Entry 6JEM (X-ray diffraction, 2.60 A resolution); this record covers chain A.

[Chain A]
Molecule: Glycosyltransferase
Organism: Phytolacca americana
Notes: EC 2.4.1.-
Reference sequence: B5MGN7 (B5MGN7_PHYAM); numbering as in UniProt (aligned over 1-469)
Chain sequence (489 residues; row label = number of the first residue in the row; numbers below 1 keep their minus sign (Met-19 is residue -19)):
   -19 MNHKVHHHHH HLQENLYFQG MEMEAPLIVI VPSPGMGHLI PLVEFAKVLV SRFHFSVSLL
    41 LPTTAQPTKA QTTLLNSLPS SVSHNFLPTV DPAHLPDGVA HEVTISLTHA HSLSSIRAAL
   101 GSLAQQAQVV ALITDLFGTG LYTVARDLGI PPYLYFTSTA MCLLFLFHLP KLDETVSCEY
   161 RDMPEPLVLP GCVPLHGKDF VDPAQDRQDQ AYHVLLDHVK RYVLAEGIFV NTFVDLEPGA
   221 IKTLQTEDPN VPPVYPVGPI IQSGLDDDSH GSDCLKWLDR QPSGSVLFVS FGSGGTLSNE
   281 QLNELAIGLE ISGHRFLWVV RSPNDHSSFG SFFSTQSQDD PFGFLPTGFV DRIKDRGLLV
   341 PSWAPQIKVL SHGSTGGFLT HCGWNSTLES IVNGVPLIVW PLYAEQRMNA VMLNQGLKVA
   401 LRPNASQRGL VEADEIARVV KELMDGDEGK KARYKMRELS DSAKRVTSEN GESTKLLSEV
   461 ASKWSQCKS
Not modelled in the structure: -19 to 4, 77-78, 249-251, 304-320, 467-469
Differences from the reference sequence: initiating methionine (-19); expression tag (-18 to 0)
Ligand contacts:
  - resveratrol (STL): His18, His81, Glu82, Leu116, Ser138, Cys142, Val181, Pro183, Ala384, Glu385
  - U2F (uridine-5'-diphosphate-2-deoxy-2-fluoro-alpha-D-glucose): Gly17, Pro21, Thr137, Gln242, Ser270, Val299, Ser342, Trp343, Ala344, Gln346, Ile347, His361, Gly363, Trp364, Asn365, Ser366, Glu369, Tyr383, Ala384, Glu385, Gln386, Asn389

[In short]
Bound to chain A: compound U2F and resveratrol.
Chain A is Glycosyltransferase (Phytolacca americana); the structure, Structure of Phytolacca americana UGT2
complexed with UDP-2fluoro-glucose and resveratrol, was determined by X-ray diffraction together with 6JEL and
6JEN from the same study.
